Entry 5OOG (X-ray diffraction, 1.33 A resolution); this record covers chain A.

[Chain A]
Molecule: Flavin reductase (NADPH)
Source organism: Homo sapiens
Notes: EC 1.5.1.30, 1.3.1.24
UniProtKB: P30043 (BLVRB_HUMAN); numbering as in UniProt (aligned over 1-206)
Amino-acid sequence (206 residues; numbered 1 to 206; the number before each row is that of its first residue):
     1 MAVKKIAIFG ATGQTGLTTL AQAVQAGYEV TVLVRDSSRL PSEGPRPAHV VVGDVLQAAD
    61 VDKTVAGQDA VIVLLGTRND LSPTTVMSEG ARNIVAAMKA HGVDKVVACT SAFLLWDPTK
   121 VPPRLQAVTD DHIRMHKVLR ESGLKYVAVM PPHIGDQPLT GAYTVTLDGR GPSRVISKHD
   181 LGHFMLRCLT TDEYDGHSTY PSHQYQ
Disordered / not traced: 1
Small-molecule neighbours:
  - Phloxine B (A0B): Arg78, Leu81, Ser111, Ala112, Phe113, Trp116, Pro122, Arg124, Leu125, Val128, His132, Pro151, Pro152, His153, Arg174
  - NADP (NAP; NADP nicotinamide-adenine-dinucleotide phosphate): Gly10, Ala11, Thr12, Gly13, Gln14, Thr15, Gly16, Arg35, Arg39, Asp54, Val55, Leu56, Leu74, Leu75, Gly76, Thr77, Arg78, Val86, Met87, Cys109, Thr110, Ser111, Val128, His132, Pro151, Pro152, His153, Ile154

[Summary]
Ligands of chain A: Phloxine B and NADP.
Chain A is Flavin reductase (NADPH) (Homo sapiens); the structure, Human biliverdin IX beta reductase:
NADP/Phloxine B ternary complex, was determined by X-ray diffraction (same publication as 5OOH).
